6S3S - chains C and J of the 10 polymer chains in the assembly; structure by electron microscopy, 4.10 A resolution (low resolution: residue-level contacts below are approximate; hydrogen-bond / salt-bridge calls are withheld).

Chain C:
Molecule: Flagellar biosynthetic protein FliP
From: Vibrio mimicus CAIM 602
Reference sequence: A0A2J9UXT5 (A0A2J9UXT5_VIBMI); residues 1-299 here = UniProt positions 1-299
Sequence (299 residues; numbered 1 to 299; the number before each row is that of its first residue):
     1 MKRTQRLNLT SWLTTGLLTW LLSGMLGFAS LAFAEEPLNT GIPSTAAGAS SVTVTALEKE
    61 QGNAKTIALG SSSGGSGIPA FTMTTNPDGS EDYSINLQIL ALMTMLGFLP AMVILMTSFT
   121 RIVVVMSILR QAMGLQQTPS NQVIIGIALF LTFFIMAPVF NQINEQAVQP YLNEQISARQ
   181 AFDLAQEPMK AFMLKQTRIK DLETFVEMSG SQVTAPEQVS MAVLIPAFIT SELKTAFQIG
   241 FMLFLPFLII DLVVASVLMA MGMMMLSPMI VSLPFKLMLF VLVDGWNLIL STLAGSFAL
Disordered / not traced: 1-103

Chain J:
Molecule: Flagellar biosynthetic protein FliQ
From: Vibrio mimicus CAIM 602
Reference sequence: A0A1D8S9F5 (A0A1D8S9F5_VIBMI); residues 1-89 here = UniProt positions 1-89
Sequence (89 residues; each row starts with the number of its first residue):
     1 MTPEIFVELF KESLWLVLIM VCAIIIPSLL IGLVVAIFQA ATSINEQTLS FLPRLIITLL
    61 ALMFFGHWMT QMLMDFFYSM IERLPQVLY
Disordered / not traced: 40-48

How chain C and chain J interact:
Residue-residue contacts (4):
  Phe275(C) - Phe10(J)
  Met278(C) - Phe6(J)
  Met278(C) - Val7(J)
  Val281(C) - Phe6(J)
Also at the interface, not in a pair above, chain C (4 interface residues in all): Leu282
Also at the interface, not in a pair above, chain J (4 interface residues in all): Pro3

Overview:
Chain C and chain J each contribute 4 residues to their interface.
Chain C is Flagellar biosynthetic protein FliP and chain J is Flagellar biosynthetic protein FliQ, both from
Vibrio mimicus CAIM 602; the structure, Structure of the FliPQR complex from the flagellar type 3 secretion
system of Vibrio mimicus, was determined by electron microscopy, deposited together with 6S3L and 6S3R.
